Entry 8HHZ (electron microscopy, 4.28 A resolution (low resolution: residue-level contacts below are approximate; hydrogen-bond / salt-bridge calls are withheld)); this record covers chains A and B of the 9 polymer chains in the assembly.

[Chain A]
Name: Spike glycoprotein
From: Severe acute respiratory syndrome coronavirus 2
UniProt: P0DTC2 (SPIKE_SARS2); numbering as in UniProt; present here: 14-68, 71-142, 146-210, 215-1210
Chain sequence (1261 residues; each row starts with the number of its first residue; note: 9 numbers in that range are skipped by the numbering (no residue carries them; nothing is unmodelled there); a row labelled like 210A-210F holds insertion residues (210A, then the next letters in order); numbers below 1 keep their minus sign (Met-5 is residue -5)):
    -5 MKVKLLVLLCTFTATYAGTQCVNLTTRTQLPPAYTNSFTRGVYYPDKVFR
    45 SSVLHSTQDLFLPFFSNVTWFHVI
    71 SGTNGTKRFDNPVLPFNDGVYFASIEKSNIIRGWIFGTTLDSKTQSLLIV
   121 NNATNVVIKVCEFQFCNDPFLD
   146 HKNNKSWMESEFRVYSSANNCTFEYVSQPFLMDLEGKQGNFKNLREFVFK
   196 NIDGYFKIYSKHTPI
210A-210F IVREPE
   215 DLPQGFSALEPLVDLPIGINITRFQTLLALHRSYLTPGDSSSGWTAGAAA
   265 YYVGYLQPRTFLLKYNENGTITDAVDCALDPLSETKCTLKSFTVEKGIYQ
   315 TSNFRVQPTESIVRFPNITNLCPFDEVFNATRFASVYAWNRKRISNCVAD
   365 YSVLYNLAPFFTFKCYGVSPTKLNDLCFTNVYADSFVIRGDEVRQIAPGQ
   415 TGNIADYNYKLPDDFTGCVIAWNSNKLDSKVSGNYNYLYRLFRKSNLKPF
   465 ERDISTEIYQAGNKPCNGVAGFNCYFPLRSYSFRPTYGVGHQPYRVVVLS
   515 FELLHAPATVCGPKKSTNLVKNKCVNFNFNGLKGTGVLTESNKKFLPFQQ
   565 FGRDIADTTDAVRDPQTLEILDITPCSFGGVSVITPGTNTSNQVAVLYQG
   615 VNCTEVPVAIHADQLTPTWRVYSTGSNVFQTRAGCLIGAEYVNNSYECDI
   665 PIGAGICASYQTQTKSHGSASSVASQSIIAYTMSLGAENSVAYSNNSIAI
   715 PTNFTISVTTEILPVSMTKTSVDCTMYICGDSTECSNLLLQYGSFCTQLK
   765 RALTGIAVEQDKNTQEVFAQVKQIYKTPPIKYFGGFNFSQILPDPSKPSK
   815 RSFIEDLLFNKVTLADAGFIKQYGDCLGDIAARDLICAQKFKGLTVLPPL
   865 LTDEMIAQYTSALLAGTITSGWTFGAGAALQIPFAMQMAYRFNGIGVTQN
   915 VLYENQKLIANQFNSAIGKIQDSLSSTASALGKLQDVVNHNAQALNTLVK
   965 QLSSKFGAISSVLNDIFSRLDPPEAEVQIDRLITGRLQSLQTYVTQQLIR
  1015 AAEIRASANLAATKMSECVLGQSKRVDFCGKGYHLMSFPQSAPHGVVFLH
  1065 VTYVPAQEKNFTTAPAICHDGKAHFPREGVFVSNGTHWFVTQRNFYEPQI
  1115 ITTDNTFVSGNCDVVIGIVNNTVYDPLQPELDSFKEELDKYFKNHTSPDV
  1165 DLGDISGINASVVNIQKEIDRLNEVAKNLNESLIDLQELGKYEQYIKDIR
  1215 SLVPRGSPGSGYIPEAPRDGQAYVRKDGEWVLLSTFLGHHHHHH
Unresolved in the structure: -5 to 26, 71-81, 146-165, 177-186, 210A-210F, 249-255, 330-333, 474-489, 519-527, 621-639, 677-689, 829-853, 1147-1258
Construct notes: initiating methionine (-5); expression tag (-4 to 13, 1211-1258); variant Val67 (Ala in P0DTC2), Ile95 (Thr in P0DTC2), Asp142 (Gly in P0DTC2), Ile210A (Leu212 in P0DTC2), Asp339 (Gly in P0DTC2), Leu371 (Ser in P0DTC2), Pro373 (Ser in P0DTC2), Phe375 (Ser in P0DTC2), Asn417 (Lys in P0DTC2), Lys440 (Asn in P0DTC2), Ser446 (Gly in P0DTC2), Asn477 (Ser in P0DTC2), Lys478 (Thr in P0DTC2), Ala484 (Glu in P0DTC2), Arg493 (Gln in P0DTC2), Ser496 (Gly in P0DTC2), Arg498 (Gln in P0DTC2), Tyr501 (Asn in P0DTC2), His505 (Tyr in P0DTC2), Lys547 (Thr in P0DTC2), Gly614 (Asp in P0DTC2), Tyr655 (His in P0DTC2), Lys679 (Asn in P0DTC2), His681 (Pro in P0DTC2), Gly682 (Arg in P0DTC2), Ser683 (Arg in P0DTC2), Ser685 (Arg in P0DTC2), Lys764 (Asn in P0DTC2), Tyr796 (Asp in P0DTC2), Lys856 (Asn in P0DTC2), His954 (Gln in P0DTC2), Lys969 (Asn in P0DTC2), Phe981 (Leu in P0DTC2), Pro986 (Lys in P0DTC2), Pro987 (Val in P0DTC2); insertion (210D-210F)
Disulfides: Cys131-Cys166, Cys291-Cys301, Cys336-Cys361, Cys379-Cys432, Cys538-Cys590, Cys617-Cys649, Cys662-Cys671, Cys738-Cys760, Cys743-Cys749, Cys1032-Cys1043, Cys1082-Cys1126
UniProt features mapped onto this chain:
  - region: Asn280 to Cys301 (Putative superantigen), Arg403 to Asp405 (Integrin-binding motif), Asn448 to Phe456 (Immunodominant HLA epitope recognized by the CD8+), Ser816 to Tyr837 (Fusion peptide 1), Lys835 to Phe855 (Fusion peptide 2), Asp1163 to Glu1202 (Heptad repeat 2)
  - site: Arg815, Ser816 (Cleavage)
  - glycosylation: Asn17 (N-linked (GlcNAc...) (complex) asparagine), Asn61 (N-linked (GlcNAc...) (hybrid) asparagine), Asn74 (N-linked (GlcNAc...) (complex) asparagine), Asn122 (N-linked (GlcNAc...) (hybrid) asparagine), Asn149 (N-linked (GlcNAc...) (complex) asparagine), Asn165 (N-linked (GlcNAc...) (complex) asparagine), Asn234 (N-linked (GlcNAc...) (high mannose) asparagine), Asn282 (N-linked (GlcNAc...) (complex) asparagine), Thr323 (O-linked (GalNAc) threonine), Ser325 (O-linked (HexNAc...) serine), Asn331 (N-linked (GlcNAc...) (complex) asparagine), Asn343 (N-linked (GlcNAc...) (complex) asparagine), Asn603 (N-linked (GlcNAc...) (hybrid) asparagine), Asn616 (N-linked (GlcNAc...) (complex) asparagine), Asn657 (N-linked (GlcNAc...) (complex) asparagine), Thr676 (O-linked (GlcNAc...) threonine), Thr678 (O-linked (GlcNAc...) threonine), Asn709 (N-linked (GlcNAc...) (high mannose) asparagine), Asn717 (N-linked (GlcNAc...) (hybrid) asparagine), Asn801 (N-linked (GlcNAc...) (hybrid) asparagine) and 6 more in UniProt
  - natural variant: Leu18 (L18F: In strain: Beta/B.1.351, Gamma/P.1 and 1 more), Thr19 (T19I: In strain: Omicron/BQ.1.1, Omicron/XBB.1.5 and 1 more; T19R: In strain: Delta/B.1.617.2, Omicron/BA.2 and 4 more), Thr20 (T20N: In strain: Gamma/P.1), Leu24 to Ala27 (sequence variant, change not given here; In strain: Omicron/BA.2, Omicron/BA.2.12.1 and 6 more), Pro26 (P26S: In strain: Gamma/P.1), Gln52 (Q52H: In strain: Omicron/EG.5.1), Val67 (A67V: In strain: Eta/B.1.525, Omicron/BA.1; this construct carries the variant), Gly75 (G75V: In strain: Lambda/C.37), Thr76 (T76I: In strain: Lambda/C.37), Asp80 (D80A: In strain: Beta/B.1.351), Val83 (V83A: In strain: Omicron/XBB.1.5, Omicron/EG.5.1), Ile95 (T95I: In strain: Iota/B.1.526, Mu/B.1.621 and 2 more; this construct carries the variant), 69 further natural variant entries in UniProt
  - mutagenesis: Asn121 (N121Q: Partial loss of biliverdin affinity), Arg190 (R190K: Partial loss of biliverdin affinity), Asn234 (N234Q: Increased resistance to neutralizing antibodies), Asn331 (N331Q: Reduced viral infectivity), Asn343 (N343Q: Reduced viral infectivity), Leu452 (L452R: Increased resistance to neutralizing antibodies. Decreases HLA binding to NF9 epitope. Increased binding affinity to human ACE2), Tyr453 (Y453F: Decreased HLA binding to NF9 epitope. Increased binding affinity to human ACE2), Ala475 (A475V: Increased resistance to neutralizing antibodies), Val483 (V483A: Increased resistance to neutralizing antibodies), Phe490 (F490L: Increased resistance to neutralizing antibodies and human covalescent sera neutralization), His519 (H519P: Increased resistance to human covalescent sera neutralization), Ser673 (S673A: No effect on O-glycosylation by host GALNT1), 4 further mutagenesis entries in UniProt
From the paper describing this entry:
  - conformationally variable residues (helix shift): Asp364 to Phe375

[Chain B]
Name: Spike glycoprotein
From: Severe acute respiratory syndrome coronavirus 2
UniProt: P0DTC2 (SPIKE_SARS2); numbering as in UniProt; present here: 14-70, 73-142, 146-210, 215-1210
Chain sequence (1261 residues; row label = number of the first residue in the row; note: 9 numbers in that range are skipped by the numbering (no residue carries them; nothing is unmodelled there); a row labelled like 210A-210F holds insertion residues (210A, then the next letters in order); numbers below 1 keep their minus sign (Met-5 is residue -5)):
    -5 MKVKLLVLLCTFTATYAGTQCVNLTTRTQLPPAYTNSFTRGVYYPDKVFR
    45 SSVLHSTQDLFLPFFSNVTWFHVISG
    73 TNGTKRFDNPVLPFNDGVYFASIEKSNIIRGWIFGTTLDSKTQSLLIVNN
   123 ATNVVIKVCEFQFCNDPFLD
   146 HKNNKSWMESEFRVYSSANNCTFEYVSQPFLMDLEGKQGNFKNLREFVFK
   196 NIDGYFKIYSKHTPI
210A-210F IVREPE
   215 DLPQGFSALEPLVDLPIGINITRFQTLLALHRSYLTPGDSSSGWTAGAAA
   265 YYVGYLQPRTFLLKYNENGTITDAVDCALDPLSETKCTLKSFTVEKGIYQ
   315 TSNFRVQPTESIVRFPNITNLCPFDEVFNATRFASVYAWNRKRISNCVAD
   365 YSVLYNLAPFFTFKCYGVSPTKLNDLCFTNVYADSFVIRGDEVRQIAPGQ
   415 TGNIADYNYKLPDDFTGCVIAWNSNKLDSKVSGNYNYLYRLFRKSNLKPF
   465 ERDISTEIYQAGNKPCNGVAGFNCYFPLRSYSFRPTYGVGHQPYRVVVLS
   515 FELLHAPATVCGPKKSTNLVKNKCVNFNFNGLKGTGVLTESNKKFLPFQQ
   565 FGRDIADTTDAVRDPQTLEILDITPCSFGGVSVITPGTNTSNQVAVLYQG
   615 VNCTEVPVAIHADQLTPTWRVYSTGSNVFQTRAGCLIGAEYVNNSYECDI
   665 PIGAGICASYQTQTKSHGSASSVASQSIIAYTMSLGAENSVAYSNNSIAI
   715 PTNFTISVTTEILPVSMTKTSVDCTMYICGDSTECSNLLLQYGSFCTQLK
   765 RALTGIAVEQDKNTQEVFAQVKQIYKTPPIKYFGGFNFSQILPDPSKPSK
   815 RSFIEDLLFNKVTLADAGFIKQYGDCLGDIAARDLICAQKFKGLTVLPPL
   865 LTDEMIAQYTSALLAGTITSGWTFGAGAALQIPFAMQMAYRFNGIGVTQN
   915 VLYENQKLIANQFNSAIGKIQDSLSSTASALGKLQDVVNHNAQALNTLVK
   965 QLSSKFGAISSVLNDIFSRLDPPEAEVQIDRLITGRLQSLQTYVTQQLIR
  1015 AAEIRASANLAATKMSECVLGQSKRVDFCGKGYHLMSFPQSAPHGVVFLH
  1065 VTYVPAQEKNFTTAPAICHDGKAHFPREGVFVSNGTHWFVTQRNFYEPQI
  1115 ITTDNTFVSGNCDVVIGIVNNTVYDPLQPELDSFKEELDKYFKNHTSPDV
  1165 DLGDISGINASVVNIQKEIDRLNEVAKNLNESLIDLQELGKYEQYIKDIR
  1215 SLVPRGSPGSGYIPEAPRDGQAYVRKDGEWVLLSTFLGHHHHHH
Unresolved in the structure: -5 to 26, 73-80, 146-165, 177-186, 210A-210F, 330-334, 456-460, 470-490, 528-531, 621-639, 677-689, 829-853, 1147-1258
Construct notes: initiating methionine (-5); expression tag (-4 to 13, 1211-1258); variant Val67 (Ala in P0DTC2), Ile95 (Thr in P0DTC2), Asp142 (Gly in P0DTC2), Ile210A (Leu212 in P0DTC2), Asp339 (Gly in P0DTC2), Leu371 (Ser in P0DTC2), Pro373 (Ser in P0DTC2), Phe375 (Ser in P0DTC2), Asn417 (Lys in P0DTC2), Lys440 (Asn in P0DTC2), Ser446 (Gly in P0DTC2), Asn477 (Ser in P0DTC2), Lys478 (Thr in P0DTC2), Ala484 (Glu in P0DTC2), Arg493 (Gln in P0DTC2), Ser496 (Gly in P0DTC2), Arg498 (Gln in P0DTC2), Tyr501 (Asn in P0DTC2), His505 (Tyr in P0DTC2), Lys547 (Thr in P0DTC2), Gly614 (Asp in P0DTC2), Tyr655 (His in P0DTC2), Lys679 (Asn in P0DTC2), His681 (Pro in P0DTC2), Gly682 (Arg in P0DTC2), Ser683 (Arg in P0DTC2), Ser685 (Arg in P0DTC2), Lys764 (Asn in P0DTC2), Tyr796 (Asp in P0DTC2), Lys856 (Asn in P0DTC2), His954 (Gln in P0DTC2), Lys969 (Asn in P0DTC2), Phe981 (Leu in P0DTC2), Pro986 (Lys in P0DTC2), Pro987 (Val in P0DTC2); insertion (210D-210F)
Disulfides: Cys131-Cys166, Cys291-Cys301, Cys336-Cys361, Cys379-Cys432, Cys391-Cys525, Cys538-Cys590, Cys617-Cys649, Cys662-Cys671, Cys738-Cys760, Cys743-Cys749, Cys1032-Cys1043, Cys1082-Cys1126
UniProt features mapped onto this chain:
  - region: Asn280 to Cys301 (Putative superantigen), Arg403 to Asp405 (Integrin-binding motif), Asn448 to Phe456 (Immunodominant HLA epitope recognized by the CD8+), Ser816 to Tyr837 (Fusion peptide 1), Lys835 to Phe855 (Fusion peptide 2), Asp1163 to Glu1202 (Heptad repeat 2)
  - site: Arg815, Ser816 (Cleavage)
  - glycosylation: Asn17 (N-linked (GlcNAc...) (complex) asparagine), Asn61 (N-linked (GlcNAc...) (hybrid) asparagine), Asn74 (N-linked (GlcNAc...) (complex) asparagine), Asn122 (N-linked (GlcNAc...) (hybrid) asparagine), Asn149 (N-linked (GlcNAc...) (complex) asparagine), Asn165 (N-linked (GlcNAc...) (complex) asparagine), Asn234 (N-linked (GlcNAc...) (high mannose) asparagine), Asn282 (N-linked (GlcNAc...) (complex) asparagine), Thr323 (O-linked (GalNAc) threonine), Ser325 (O-linked (HexNAc...) serine), Asn331 (N-linked (GlcNAc...) (complex) asparagine), Asn343 (N-linked (GlcNAc...) (complex) asparagine), Asn603 (N-linked (GlcNAc...) (hybrid) asparagine), Asn616 (N-linked (GlcNAc...) (complex) asparagine), Asn657 (N-linked (GlcNAc...) (complex) asparagine), Thr676 (O-linked (GlcNAc...) threonine), Thr678 (O-linked (GlcNAc...) threonine), Asn709 (N-linked (GlcNAc...) (high mannose) asparagine), Asn717 (N-linked (GlcNAc...) (hybrid) asparagine), Asn801 (N-linked (GlcNAc...) (hybrid) asparagine) and 6 more in UniProt
  - natural variant: Leu18 (L18F: In strain: Beta/B.1.351, Gamma/P.1 and 1 more), Thr19 (T19I: In strain: Omicron/BQ.1.1, Omicron/XBB.1.5 and 1 more; T19R: In strain: Delta/B.1.617.2, Omicron/BA.2 and 4 more), Thr20 (T20N: In strain: Gamma/P.1), Leu24 to Ala27 (sequence variant, change not given here; In strain: Omicron/BA.2, Omicron/BA.2.12.1 and 6 more), Pro26 (P26S: In strain: Gamma/P.1), Gln52 (Q52H: In strain: Omicron/EG.5.1), Val67 (A67V: In strain: Eta/B.1.525, Omicron/BA.1; this construct carries the variant), Gly75 (G75V: In strain: Lambda/C.37), Thr76 (T76I: In strain: Lambda/C.37), Asp80 (D80A: In strain: Beta/B.1.351), Val83 (V83A: In strain: Omicron/XBB.1.5, Omicron/EG.5.1), Ile95 (T95I: In strain: Iota/B.1.526, Mu/B.1.621 and 2 more; this construct carries the variant), 69 further natural variant entries in UniProt
  - mutagenesis: Asn121 (N121Q: Partial loss of biliverdin affinity), Arg190 (R190K: Partial loss of biliverdin affinity), Asn234 (N234Q: Increased resistance to neutralizing antibodies), Asn331 (N331Q: Reduced viral infectivity), Asn343 (N343Q: Reduced viral infectivity), Leu452 (L452R: Increased resistance to neutralizing antibodies. Decreases HLA binding to NF9 epitope. Increased binding affinity to human ACE2), Tyr453 (Y453F: Decreased HLA binding to NF9 epitope. Increased binding affinity to human ACE2), Ala475 (A475V: Increased resistance to neutralizing antibodies), Val483 (V483A: Increased resistance to neutralizing antibodies), Phe490 (F490L: Increased resistance to neutralizing antibodies and human covalescent sera neutralization), His519 (H519P: Increased resistance to human covalescent sera neutralization), Ser673 (S673A: No effect on O-glycosylation by host GALNT1), 4 further mutagenesis entries in UniProt

[Chain A / chain B interface]
Pairs across the interface (84; chain A residue first):
  Asn317(A) - Asp737(B)
  Phe559(A) - Phe43(B)
  Phe562(A) - Lys41(B)
  Phe562(A) - Pro225(B)
  Gln563(A) - Phe43(B)
  Gln563(A) - Gly283(B)
  Phe565(A) - Val42(B)
  Phe565(A) - Phe43(B)
  Gly566(A) - Phe43(B)
  Arg567(A) - Ser45(B)
  Thr572(A) - Lys856(B)
  Gln613(A) - Leu861(B)
  Ala647(A) - Pro862(B)
  Pro665(A) - Leu864(B)
  Gly667(A) - Leu864(B)
  Ala668(A) - Pro863(B)
  Ala668(A) - Leu864(B)
  Ala668(A) - Thr866(B)
  Gly669(A) - Leu864(B)
  Gly669(A) - Thr866(B)
  Gly669(A) - Met869(B)
  Met697(A) - Met869(B)
  Met697(A) - Tyr873(B)
  Leu699(A) - Ile788(B)
  Leu699(A) - Gln872(B)
  Leu699(A) - Tyr873(B)
  Gly700(A) - Ile788(B)
  Ala701(A) - Gln787(B)
  Ala701(A) - Ile788(B)
  Glu702(A) - Ile788(B)
  Glu702(A) - Lys790(B)
  Asn703(A) - Gln787(B)
  Asn703(A) - Ile788(B)
  Asn703(A) - Tyr789(B)
  Asn703(A) - Lys790(B)
  Ser704(A) - Lys790(B)
  Val705(A) - Tyr789(B)
  Val705(A) - Lys790(B)
  Val705(A) - Thr883(B)
  Val705(A) - Ala893(B)
  Val705(A) - Gln895(B)
  Ala706(A) - Gln895(B)
  Tyr707(A) - Phe797(B)
  Tyr707(A) - Gly798(B)
  Tyr707(A) - Thr883(B)
  Tyr707(A) - Phe898(B)
  Ser708(A) - Gln895(B)
  Ser708(A) - Ile896(B)
  Ser708(A) - Pro897(B)
  Ser708(A) - Phe898(B)
  Asn709(A) - Pro897(B)
  Ser711(A) - Gln895(B)
  Ile712(A) - Gln895(B)
  Ile712(A) - Pro897(B)
  Ala713(A) - Gln895(B)
  Pro715(A) - Leu894(B)
  Ser968(A) - Phe759(B)
  Lys969(A) - Gln755(B)
  Lys969(A) - Tyr756(B)
  Phe970(A) - Tyr756(B)
  Phe970(A) - Phe759(B)
  Gly971(A) - Tyr756(B)
  Thr1006(A) - Gln1005(B)
  Gln1010(A) - Gln1005(B)
  Gln1010(A) - Thr1009(B)
  Ile1013(A) - Ile1013(B)
  Arg1039(A) - Thr1027(B)
  Arg1039(A) - Glu1031(B)
  Val1040(A) - Ser1030(B)
  Val1040(A) - Leu1034(B)
  Asp1041(A) - Ser1030(B)
  Gly1046(A) - Ala890(B)
  Tyr1047(A) - Trp886(B)
  Tyr1047(A) - Thr887(B)
  Val1068(A) - Ala890(B)
  Pro1069(A) - Thr887(B)
  Pro1069(A) - Ala890(B)
  Pro1069(A) - Leu894(B)
  Asn1074(A) - Gln895(B)
  Pro1079(A) - Met900(B)
  Phe1089(A) - Gln913(B)
  Phe1089(A) - Tyr917(B)
  Ser1123(A) - Asn914(B)
  Leu1141(A) - Glu1144(B)
Other interface residues (no listed pair), chain A (63 interface residues in all): Arg319, Ala570, Asp574, Phe592, Ile670, Gln957, Thr961, Gln965, Lys1038, Tyr1067, Ala1078, Pro1090, Phe1121, Asp1139
Other interface residues (no listed pair), chain B (60 interface residues in all): Tyr38, Arg44, Met740, Gln762, Arg765, Gln784, Ser884, Gly889, Gly891, Thr912, Val963, Leu1012, Lys1038

[In short]
The interface between chain A and chain B involves 63 residues on one side and 60 on the other. Curated
annotation (UniProt) lists 16 mutagenesis sites on chain A; 16 mutagenesis sites on chain B. From the paper:
conformational variability at Asp364(A).
Chain A and chain B are both Spike glycoprotein (Severe acute respiratory syndrome coronavirus 2); the
structure, SARS-CoV-2 Omicron BA.1 Spike in complex with IY-2A, was determined by electron microscopy (same
publication as 7YCK, 7YCN and 8HHX).
